6UE7 - chains A and B of the 6 polymer chains in the assembly; structure by electron microscopy, 2.90 A resolution.

[Chain A (and B)]
Name: Immunoglobulin heavy constant alpha 1
Source organism: Homo sapiens
Notes: chain B of this document is another copy of the same molecule, construct and numbering; everything in this record applies to it too
UniProtKB: P01876 (IGHA1_HUMAN); residues 242-472 here correspond to UniProt positions 123-353 (UniProt number = residue number - 119)
Sequence (245 residues; row label = number of the first residue in the row):
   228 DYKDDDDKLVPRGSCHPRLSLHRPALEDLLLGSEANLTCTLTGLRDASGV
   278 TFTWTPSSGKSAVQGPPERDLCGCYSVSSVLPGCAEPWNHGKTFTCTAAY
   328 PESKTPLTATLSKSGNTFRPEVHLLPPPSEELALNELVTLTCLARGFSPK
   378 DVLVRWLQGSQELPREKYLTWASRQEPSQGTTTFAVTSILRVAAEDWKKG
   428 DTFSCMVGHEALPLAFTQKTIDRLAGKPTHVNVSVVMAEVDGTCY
Unresolved in the structure: 228-241, 454-455, 466-472 (chain B: 228-241, 455)
Differences from the reference sequence: expression tag (228-241)
UniProt features mapped onto this chain:
  - glycosylation: N263 (N-linked (GlcNAc...) (complex) asparagine)
Cystine bridges: C266-C323, C369-C432
Covalently attached groups: N-acetylglucosamine (NAG) linked to N263

[Interface between chain A and chain B]
Inter-chain disulfides: C242(A)-C299(B), C299(A)-C242(B)
Pairs across the interface (46):
  C242(A) - C299(B)  disulfide
  L298(A) - C299(B)  hydrophobic
  C299(A) - C242(B)  disulfide
  H350(A) - P355(B)
  H350(A) - E358(B)  salt bridge
  L352(A) - L352(B)  hydrophobic
  P355(A) - H350(B)
  E358(A) - H350(B)  salt bridge
  L364(A) - Q406(B)
  R372(A) - R418(B)
  Y395(A) - P404(B)
  W398(A) - W398(B)
  W398(A) - A399(B)  hydrogen bond (side chain-backbone)
  W398(A) - R401(B)
  W398(A) - A412(B)
  W398(A) - V413(B)
  W398(A) - T414(B)
  A399(A) - W398(B)  hydrogen bond (backbone-side chain)
  R401(A) - L396(B)
  R401(A) - T397(B)
  R401(A) - W398(B)
  R401(A) - A399(B)
  Q402(A) - L396(B)
  P404(A) - E393(B)
  P404(A) - L396(B)
  A412(A) - W398(B)
  T414(A) - T414(B)  hydrogen bond
  R418(A) - R372(B)
  K446(A) - E357(B)  salt bridge
  T456(A) - K454(B)  hydrogen bond (backbone-backbone)
  T456(A) - T456(B)  hydrogen bond (backbone-side chain)
  H457(A) - H457(B)
  V458(A) - V458(B)  hydrophobic
  N459(A) - V458(B)  hydrogen bond (backbone-backbone)
  N459(A) - N459(B)
  N459(A) - V460(B)  hydrogen bond (backbone-backbone)
  V460(A) - V460(B)  hydrophobic
  S461(A) - V460(B)  hydrogen bond (backbone-backbone)
  S461(A) - S461(B)
  S461(A) - V462(B)  hydrogen bond (backbone-backbone)
  V462(A) - V462(B)
  V463(A) - V462(B)  hydrogen bond (backbone-backbone)
  V463(A) - V463(B)
  M464(A) - V463(B)  hydrogen bond (backbone-backbone)
  M464(A) - M464(B)
  A465(A) - A465(B)
Other interface residues (no listed pair), chain A (39 interface residues in all): T366, T368, L370, E393, K394, L396, T397, E403, V413, I416
Other interface residues (no listed pair), chain B (39 interface residues in all): T366, T368, L370, K394, Y395, Q402, E403, I416

[In short]
The chain A/chain B interface involves 39 residues from each chain; the contacts include 2 disulfide bonds, 11
hydrogen bonds and 3 salt bridges. Polar contacts include H350(A)-E358(B), K446(A)-E357(B) and
W398(A)-A399(B). N-acetylglucosamine is covalently linked to N263(A).
Chain A and chain B are both Immunoglobulin heavy constant alpha 1 (Homo sapiens); the structure, Structure of
dimeric sIgA complex, was determined by electron microscopy, deposited together with 6UE8, 6UE9 and 6UEA.
